5JZI - chains A and D of the 5 polymer chains in the assembly; structure by X-ray diffraction, 2.50 A resolution.

Chain A:
Name: HLA class I histocompatibility antigen, A-2 alpha chain
Organism: Homo sapiens
UniProt: P01892 (1A02_HUMAN); residues 1-275 here correspond to UniProt positions 25-299 (UniProt number = residue number + 24)
Chain sequence (275 residues; row label = number of the first residue in the row):
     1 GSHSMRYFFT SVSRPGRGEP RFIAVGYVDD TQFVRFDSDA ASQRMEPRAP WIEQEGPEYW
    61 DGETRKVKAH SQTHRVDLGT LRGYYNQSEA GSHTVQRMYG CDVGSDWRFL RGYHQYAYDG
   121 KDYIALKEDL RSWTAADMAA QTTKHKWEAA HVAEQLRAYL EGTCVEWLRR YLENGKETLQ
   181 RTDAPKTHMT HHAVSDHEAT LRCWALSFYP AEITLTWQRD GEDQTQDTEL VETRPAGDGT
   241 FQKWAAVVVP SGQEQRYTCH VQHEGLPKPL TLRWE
Unresolved in the structure: 195, 214, 216, 220-221, 230, 246, 255-256, 261, 268-269, 273-275
Disulfide bonds: Cys101-Cys164, Cys203-Cys259
From the paper describing this entry:
  - mutagenesis - V152E, V152W: decreased stability
  - mutagenesis - G62R: decreased binding to HCV1406
  - mutagenesis - V152E, V152W: decreased binding to TCR

Chain D:
Name: HCV1406 TCR alpha chain
Organism: Homo sapiens
Chain sequence (211 residues; numbered 1 to 211; the number before each row is that of its first residue):
     1 MEFSMAQTVT QSQPEMSVQE AETVTLSCTY DTSESDYYLF WYKQPPSRQM ILVIRQEAYK
    61 QQNATENRFS VNFQKAAKSF SLKISDSQLG DAAMYFCAYG EDDKIIFGKG TRLHILPNIQ
   121 NPDPAVYQLR DSKSSDKSVC LFTDFDSQTN VSQSKDSDVY ITDKCVLDMR SMDFKSNSAV
   181 AWSNKSDFAC ANAFNNSIIP EDTFFPSPES S
Unresolved in the structure: 65, 209-211
Disulfide bonds: Cys28-Cys97

Interface between chain A and chain D:
Contacting residue pairs - 14 pairs, chain A then chain D:
  Glu58(A) - Ser33(D)
  Arg65(A) - Glu34(D)  salt bridge
  Arg65(A) - Glu101(D)  salt bridge
  Arg65(A) - Asp103(D)  salt bridge
  Lys66(A) - Glu34(D)  salt bridge
  Glu154(A) - Glu57(D)
  Glu154(A) - Tyr59(D)  hydrogen bond
  Glu154(A) - Lys60(D)  salt bridge
  Gln155(A) - Tyr38(D)
  Gln155(A) - Tyr59(D)
  Ala158(A) - Tyr59(D)  hydrophobic
  Tyr159(A) - Asp36(D)
  Thr163(A) - Ser35(D)
  Thr163(A) - Asp36(D)  hydrogen bond
Also at the interface, not in a pair above, chain A (10 interface residues in all): Gly62, Glu63
From the paper, about this interface:
  - specific contacts: Arg65(A)-Glu101(D) (salt bridge), Arg65(A)-Glu34(D) (salt bridge), Lys66(A)-Glu34(D) (salt bridge), Glu154(A)-Lys60(D) (salt bridge)
  - interface residues, chain A: Lys146(A), Glu154(A), Thr163(A)

Summary:
Chain A and chain D each contribute 10 residues to their interface, with 2 hydrogen bonds and 5 salt bridges.
Polar contacts include Arg65(A)-Glu34(D), Arg65(A)-Glu101(D) and Arg65(A)-Asp103(D). The authors report salt
bridges between Arg65(A) and Glu101(D), Arg65(A) and Glu34(D) and Lys66(A) and Glu34(D) among others. The
paper reports that V152E and V152W of chain A reduce stability; interface residues Lys146(A), Glu154(A) and
Thr163(A).
Chain A is HLA class I histocompatibility antigen, A-2 alpha chain and chain D is HCV1406 TCR alpha chain,
both from Homo sapiens; the structure, Crystal structure of 1406 TCR bound to HLA-A2 with HCV 1406-1415
antigen peptide, was determined by X-ray diffraction.
